9PDD - chains K and L of the 11 polymer chains in the assembly; structure by electron microscopy, 4.16 A resolution (low resolution: residue-level contacts below are approximate; hydrogen-bond / salt-bridge calls are withheld).

Chain K (and L):
Name: Alpha-soluble NSF attachment protein
From: Rattus norvegicus
Notes: chain L of this document is another copy of the same molecule, construct and numbering; everything in this record applies to it too
UniProt: P54921 (SNAA_RAT); residues 1-295 here = UniProt positions 1-295
Sequence (296 residues; numbered 0 to 295; the number before each row is that of its first residue; numbering starts at 0):
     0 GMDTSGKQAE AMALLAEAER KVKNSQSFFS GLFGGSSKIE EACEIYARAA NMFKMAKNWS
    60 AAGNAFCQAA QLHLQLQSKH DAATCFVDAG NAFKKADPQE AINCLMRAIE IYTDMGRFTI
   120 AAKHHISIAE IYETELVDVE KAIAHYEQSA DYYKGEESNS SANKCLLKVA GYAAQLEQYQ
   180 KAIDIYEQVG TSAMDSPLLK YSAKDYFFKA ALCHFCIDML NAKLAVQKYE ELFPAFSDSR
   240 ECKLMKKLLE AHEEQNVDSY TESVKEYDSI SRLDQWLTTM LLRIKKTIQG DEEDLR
Not modelled in the structure: 289-295 (chain L: 287-295)
Sequence notes: expression tag (0)

Interface between chain K and chain L:
Contacting residue pairs - 26 pairs, chain K then chain L:
  R47(K) with D113(L)
  N50(K) with T112(L); D113(L); M114(L); G115(L)
  K53(K) with T112(L); F117(L); Y151(L)
  M54(K) with I108(L); T112(L); Y151(L)
  D87(K) with G115(L); F117(L)
  N90(K) with G154(L); E155(L); E156(L)
  K93(K) with G154(L); E156(L)
  D267(K) with D237(L)
  R271(K) with P233(L); A234(L); S236(L); D237(L)
  L272(K) with A234(L)
  D273(K) with K199(L)
  Q274(K) with P233(L)
Other interface residues (no listed pair), chain K (21 interface residues in all): A46, K56, W58, A91, K94, S126, E132, Y171, S268
Other interface residues (no listed pair), chain L (21 interface residues in all): E109, R116, D150, D194, L231, F235

Overview:
The chain K/chain L interface involves 21 residues from each chain.
Chain K and chain L are both Alpha-soluble NSF attachment protein (Rattus norvegicus); the structure, 22bin20S
complex (NSF-alphaSNAP-2:2 syntaxin-1a:SNAP-25), hydrolyzing, class 29, was determined by electron microscopy
(same publication as 9OJR, 9OJU, 9OJZ, 9OK3, 9OK5, 9OKC and 17 further entries).
